Entry 5TC1 (electron microscopy, 3.60 A resolution); this record covers chains G and R of the 10 polymer chains in the assembly.

# Chain G
Molecule: Capsid protein
Organism: Enterobacteria phage MS2
UniProtKB: P03612 (CAPSD_BPMS2); residues 0-129 here correspond to UniProt positions 1-130 (UniProt number = residue number + 1)
Amino-acid sequence (130 residues; numbered 0 to 129; the number before each row is that of its first residue; numbering starts at 0):
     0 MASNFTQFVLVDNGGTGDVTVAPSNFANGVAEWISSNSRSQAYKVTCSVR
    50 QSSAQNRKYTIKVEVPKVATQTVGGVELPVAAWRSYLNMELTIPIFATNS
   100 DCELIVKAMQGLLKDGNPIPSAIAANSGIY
Disordered / not traced: 0, 68-77
From the paper describing this entry:
  - binding site for phage MS2 genome (chain R): Asn-27, Thr-45, Ser-47, Arg-49, Ser-51, Ser-52, Asn-55, Lys-57, Thr-59, Lys-61, Tyr-129

# Chain R
Molecule: phage MS2 genome
Organism: Enterobacteria phage MS2
Sequence (3569 nucleotides; numbered 1 to 3569; the number before each row is that of its first residue):
     1 GGGUGGGACCCCUUUCGGGGUCCUGCUCAACUUCCUGUCGAGCUAAUGCC
    51 AUUUUUAAUGUCUUUAGCGAGACGCUACCAUGGCUAUCGCUGUAGGUAGC
   101 CGGAAUUCCAUUCCUAGGAGGUUUGACCUGUGCGAGCUUUUAGUACCCUU
   151 GAUAGGGAGAACGAGACCUUCGUCCCCUCCGUUCGCGUUUACGCGGACGG
   201 UGAGACUGAAGAUAACUCAUUCUCUUUAAAAUAUCGUUCGAACUGGACUC
   251 CCGGUCGUUUUAACUCGACUGGGGCCAAAACGAAACAGUGGCACUACCCC
   301 UCUCCGUAUUCACGGGGGGCGUUAAGUGUCACAUCGAUAGAUCAAGGUGC
   351 CUACAAGCGAAGUGGGUCAUCGUGGGGUCGCCCGUACGAGGAGAAAGCCG
   401 GUUUCGGCUUCUCCCUCGACGCACGCUCCUGCUACAGCCUCUUCCCUGUA
   451 AGCCAAAACUUGACUUACAUCGAAGUGCCGCAGAACGUUGCGAACCGGGC
   501 GUCGACCGAAGUCCUGCAAAAGGUCACCCAGGGUAAUUUUAACCUUGGUG
   551 UUGCUUUAGCAGAGGCCAGGUCGACAGCCUCACAACUCGCGACGCAAACC
   601 AUUGCGCUCGUGAAGGCGUACACUGCCGCUCGUCGCGGUAAUUGGCGCCA
   651 GGCGCUCCGCUACCUUGCCCUAAACGAAGAUCGAAAGUUUCGAUCAAAAC
   701 ACGUGGCCGGCAGGUGGUUGGAGUUGCAGUUCGGUUGGUUACCACUAAUG
   751 AGUGAUAUCCAGGGUGCAUAUGAGAUGCUUACGAAGGUUCACCUUCAAGA
   801 GUUUCUUCCUAUGAGAGCCGUACGUCAGGUCGGUACUAACAUCAAGUUAG
   851 AUGGCCGUCUGUCGUAUCCAGCUGCAAACUUCCAGACAACGUGCAACAUA
   901 UCGCGACGUAUCGUGAUAUGGUUUUACAUAAACGAUGCACGUUUGGCAUG
   951 GUUGUCGUCUCUAGGUAUCUUGAACCCACUAGGUAUAGUGUGGGAAAAGG
  1001 UGCCUUUCUCAUUCGUUGUCGACUGGCUCCUACCUGUAGGUAACAUGCUC
  1051 GAGGGCCUUACGGCCCCCGUGGGAUGCUCCUACAUGUCAGGAACAGUUAC
  1101 UGACGUAAUAACGGGUGAGUCCAUCAUAAGCGUUGACGCUCCCUACGGGU
  1151 GGACUGUGGAGAGACAGGGCACUGCUAAGGCCCAAAUCUCAGCCAUGCAU
  1201 CGAGGGGUACAAUCCGUAUGGCCAACAACUGGCGCGUACGUAAAGUCUCC
  1251 UUUCUCGAUGGUCCAUACCUUAGAUGCGUUAGCAUUAAUCAGGCAACGGC
  1301 UCUCUAGAUAGAGCCCUCAACCGGAGUUUGAAGCAUGGCUUCUAACUUUA
  1351 CUCAGUUCGUUCUCGUCGACAAUGGCGGAACUGGCGACGUGACUGUCGCC
  1401 CCAAGCAACUUCGCUAACGGGGUCGCUGAAUGGAUCAGCUCUAACUCGCG
  1451 UUCACAGGCUUACAAAGUAACCUGUAGCGUUCGUCAGAGCUCUGCGCAGA
  1501 AUCGCAAAUACACCAUCAAAGUCGAGGUGCCUAAAGUGGCAACCCAGACU
  1551 GUUGGUGGUGUAGAGCUUCCUGUAGCCGCAUGGCGUUCGUACUUAAAUAU
  1601 GGAACUAACCAUUCCAAUUUUCGCUACGAAUUCCGACUGCGAGCUUAUUG
  1651 UUAAGGCAAUGCAAGGUCUCCUAAAAGAUGGAAACCCGAUUCCCUCAGCA
  1701 AUCGCAGCAAACUCCGGCAUCUACUAAUAGACGCCGGCCAUUCAAACAUG
  1751 AGGAUUACCCAUGUCGAAGACAACAAAGAAGUUCAACUCUUUAUGUAUUG
  1801 AUCUUCCUCGCGAUCUUUCUCUCGAAAUUUACCAAUCAAUUGCUUCUGUC
  1851 GCUACUGGAAGCGGUGAUCCGCACAGUGACGACUUUACAGCAAUUGCUUA
  1901 CUUAAGGGACGAAUUGCUCACAAAGCAUCCGACCUUAGGUUCUGGUAAUG
  1951 ACGAGGCGACCCGUCGUACCUUAGCUAUCGCUAAGCUACGGGAGGCGAAU
  2001 GGUGAUCGCGGUCAGAUAAAUAGAGAAGGUUUCUUACAUGACAAAUCCUU
  2051 GUCAUGGGAUCCGGAUGUUUUACAAACCAGCAUCCGUAGCCUUAUUGGCA
  2101 ACCUCCUCUCUGGCUACCGAUCGUCGUUGUUUGGGCAAUGCACGUUCUCC
  2151 AACGGUGCUCCUAUGGGGCACAAGUUGCAGGAUGCAGCGCCUUACAAGAA
  2201 GUUCGCUGAACAAGCAACCGUUACCCCCCGCGCUCUGAGAGCGGCUCUAU
  2251 UGGUCCGAGACCAAUGUGCGCCGUGGAUCAGACACGCGGUCCGCUAUAAC
  2301 GAGUCAUAUGAAUUUAGGCUCGUUGUAGGGAACGGAGUGUUUACAGUUCC
  2351 GAAGAAUAAUAAAAUAGAUCGGGCUGCCUGUAAGGAGCCUGAUAUGAAUA
  2401 UGUACCUCCAGAAAGGGGUCGGUGCUUUCAUCAGACGCCGGCUCAAAUCC
  2451 GUUGGUAUAGACCUGAAUGAUCAAUCGAUCAACCAGCGUCUGGCUCAGCA
  2501 GGGCAGCGUAGAUGGUUCGCUUGCGACGAUAGACUUAUCGUCUGCAUCCG
  2551 AUUCCAUCUCCGAUCGCCUGGUGUGGAGUUUUCUCCCACCAGAGCUAUAU
  2601 UCAUAUCUCGAUCGUAUCCGCUCACACUACGGAAUCGUAGAUGGCGAGAC
  2651 GAUACGAUGGGAACUAUUUUCCACAAUGGGAAAUGGGUUCACAUUUGAGC
  2701 UAGAGUCCAUGAUAUUCUGGGCAAUAGUCAAAGCGACCCAAAUCCAUUUU
  2751 GGUAACGCCGGAACCAUAGGCAUCUACGGGGACGAUAUUAUAUGUCCCAG
  2801 UGAGAUUGCACCCCGUGUGCUAGAGGCACUUGCCUACUACGGUUUUAAAC
  2851 CGAAUCUUCGUAAAACGUUCGUGUCCGGGCUCUUUCGCGAGAGCUGCGGC
  2901 GCGCACUUUUACCGUGGUGUCGAUGUCAAACCGUUUUACAUCAAGAAACC
  2951 UGUUGACAAUCUCUUCGCCCUGAUGCUGAUAUUAAAUCGGCUACGGGGUU
  3001 GGGGAGUUGUCGGAGGUAUGUCAGAUCCACGCCUCUAUAAGGUGUGGGUA
  3051 CGGCUCUCCUCCCAGGUGCCUUCGAUGUUCUUCGGUGGGACGGACCUCGC
  3101 UGCCGACUACUACGUAGUCAGCCCGCCUACGGCAGUCUCGGUAUACACCA
  3151 AGACUCCGUACGGGCGGCUGCUCGCGGAUACCCGUACCUCGGGUUUCCGU
  3201 CUUGCUCGUAUCGCUCGAGAACGCAAGUUCUUCAGCGAAAAGCACGACAG
  3251 UGGUCGCUACAUAGCGUGGUUCCAUACUGGAGGUGAAAUCACCGACAGCA
  3301 UGAAGUCCGCCGGCGUGCGCGUUAUACGCACUUCGGAGUGGCUAACGCCG
  3351 GUUCCCACAUUCCCUCAGGAGUGUGGGCCAGCGAGCUCUCCUCGGUAGCU
  3401 GACCGAGGGACCCCCGUAAACGGGGUGGGUGUGCUCGAAAGAGCACGGGU
  3451 GCGAAAGCGGUCCGGCUCCACCGAAAGGUGGGCGGGCUUCGGCCCAGGGA
  3501 CCUCCCCCUAAAGAGAGGACCCGGGAUUCUCCCGAUUUGGUAACUAGCUG
  3551 CUUGGCUAGUUACCACCCA
Disordered / not traced: 1-101, 115-178, 201-592, 607-901, 916-976, 991-1459, 1471-1719, 1732-1747, 1764-1775, 1792-2039, 2054-2373, 2388-2467, 2482-2780, 2797-2839, 2853-3358, 3373-3539, 3565-3569

# How chain G and chain R interact
Contacting residue pairs (14):
  Thr-45(G) with A1751(R), hydrogen bond to the base
  Ser-47(G) with A1751(R), hydrogen bond to the base
  Arg-49(G) with A1751(R), hydrogen bond to the sugar; G1752(R), sugar contact; G1753(R), salt bridge to the phosphate
  Ser-51(G) with G1753(R), phosphate contact; A1754(R), hydrogen bond to the phosphate
  Ser-52(G) with A1754(R), hydrogen bond to the phosphate
  Asn-55(G) with A1754(R), hydrogen bond to the phosphate
  Lys-57(G) with G1753(R), salt bridge to the phosphate; A1754(R), salt bridge to the phosphate
  Thr-59(G) with A1751(R), base contact
  Lys-61(G) with G1750(R), salt bridge to the phosphate; A1751(R), salt bridge to the phosphate
Other interface residues (no listed pair), chain G (12 interface residues in all): Val-29, Asn-87, Thr-91
Other interface residues (no listed pair), chain R (6 interface residues in all): U1756

# In short
The interface between chain G and chain R involves 12 residues on one side and 6 on the other; the contacts
include 6 hydrogen bonds and 5 salt bridges. Polar contacts include Thr-45(G)/A1751(R), Ser-47(G)/A1751(R) and
Arg-49(G)/A1751(R). The paper reports a binding site for phage MS2 genome (chain R) at Asn-27(G), Thr-45(G)
and Ser-47(G) among others.
Here chain G is Capsid protein and chain R is phage MS2 genome, both from Enterobacteria phage MS2. Entry 5TC1
(In situ structures of the genome and genome-delivery apparatus in ssRNA bacteriophage MS2) was determined by
electron microscopy.
